PDB entry 8TLW | X-ray diffraction, 2.11 A resolution | chains A and B

== Chain A ==
Protein: MBP and AF9 AHD fusion protein 3AQA
Organism: Escherichia coli K-12
UniProt: chimeric construct of P0AEX9, P42568: residues 2-367 from P0AEX9 (MALE_ECOLI) positions 27-392 (UniProt number = residue number + 25); residues 500-568 from P42568 positions 500-568 (same numbers)
Chain sequence (442 residues; each row starts with the number of its first residue; note: 129 numbers in that range are skipped by the numbering (no residue carries them; nothing is unmodelled there); numbers below 1 keep their minus sign (Ser-2 is residue -2)):
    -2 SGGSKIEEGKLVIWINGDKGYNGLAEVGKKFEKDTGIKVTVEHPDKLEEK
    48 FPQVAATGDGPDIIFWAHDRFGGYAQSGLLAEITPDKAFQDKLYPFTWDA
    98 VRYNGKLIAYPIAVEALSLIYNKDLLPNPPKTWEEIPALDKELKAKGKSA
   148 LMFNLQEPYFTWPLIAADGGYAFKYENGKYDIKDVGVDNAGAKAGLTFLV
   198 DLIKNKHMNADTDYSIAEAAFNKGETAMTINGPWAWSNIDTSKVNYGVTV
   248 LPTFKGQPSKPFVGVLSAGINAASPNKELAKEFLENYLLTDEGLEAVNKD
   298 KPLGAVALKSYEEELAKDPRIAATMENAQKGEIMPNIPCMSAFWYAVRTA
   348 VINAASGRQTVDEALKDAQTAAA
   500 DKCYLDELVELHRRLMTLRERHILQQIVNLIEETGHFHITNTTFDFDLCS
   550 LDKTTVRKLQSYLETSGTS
Unresolved in the structure: -2 to 1
Disulfides: Cys336-Cys502
Construct notes: expression tag (-2 to 1); engineered mutation Cys336 (Gln361 in P0AEX9), Cys502 (Ala in P42568); linker (368-370)
What the authors report for this chain:
  - contacts within the chain: Thr539-Thr542 (hydrogen bond)
  - binding site for peptidomimetic inhibitor 28 (chain B): Glu131, Phe251, Lys252, Gly253, Arg520, Leu523, Gln524, Val527
  - conformationally variable residues (loop rearrangement): Thr539 to Thr542

== Chain B ==
Protein: peptidomimetic inhibitor 28
Chain sequence (6 residues; row label = number of the first residue in the row):
     1 XPVXXX
Modified / non-standard residues: HBX (benzaldehyde) at position 1, DPP (diaminopropanoic acid) at position 4, XYC ((2S)-2-azanyl-3-cyclopentyl-propanoic acid) at position 5, I6O (1-(cyclohexylmethyl)-4-phenyl-2-[(2S)-pyrrolidin-2-yl]-1H-imidazole) at position 6

== Chain A / chain B interface ==
Residue-residue contacts (32):
  Leu507(A) - HBX_1(B)
  Val508(A) - HBX_1(B)
  His511(A) - HBX_1(B)
  His511(A) - Pro2(B)  hydrogen bond (side chain-backbone)
  His511(A) - Val3(B)
  Leu514(A) - Val3(B)  hydrophobic
  Leu514(A) - XYC_5(B)
  Met515(A) - Val3(B)  hydrophobic
  Met515(A) - DPP_4(B)
  Arg520(A) - I6O_6(B)
  Leu523(A) - XYC_5(B)
  Gln524(A) - I6O_6(B)
  Ile526(A) - XYC_5(B)
  Val527(A) - XYC_5(B)
  Ile538(A) - I6O_6(B)
  Thr539(A) - I6O_6(B)
  Thr541(A) - I6O_6(B)
  Thr542(A) - XYC_5(B)
  Thr542(A) - I6O_6(B)
  Phe543(A) - Val3(B)
  Phe543(A) - DPP_4(B)
  Phe543(A) - XYC_5(B)  hydrogen bond (backbone-backbone)
  Phe543(A) - I6O_6(B)
  Asp544(A) - Val3(B)
  Asp544(A) - DPP_4(B)
  Phe545(A) - HBX_1(B)
  Phe545(A) - Pro2(B)
  Phe545(A) - Val3(B)  hydrogen bond (backbone-backbone)
  Phe545(A) - XYC_5(B)
  Asp546(A) - HBX_1(B)
  Leu547(A) - HBX_1(B)
  Cys548(A) - HBX_1(B)
Other interface residues (no listed pair), chain A (21 interface residues in all): Leu504
The authors on this interface:
  - interface residues, chain A: Arg520(A), Leu523(A), Gln524(A), Val527(A)

== Overview ==
21 residues of chain A and 6 residues of chain B are in contact, with 3 hydrogen bonds. Among the polar pairs
are His511(A)-Pro2(B), Phe543(A)-XYC_5(B) and Phe545(A)-Val3(B). The paper reports a binding site for
peptidomimetic inhibitor 28 (chain B) at Glu131(A), Phe251(A) and Lys252(A) among others; interface residues
Arg520(A), Leu523(A) and Gln524(A) among others.
Chain A is MBP and AF9 AHD fusion protein 3AQA (Escherichia coli K-12) and chain B is peptidomimetic inhibitor
28; the structure, Crystal structure of MBP and AF9 AHD fusion protein 3AQA in complex with peptidomimetic
inhibitor 28, was determined by X-ray diffraction together with 8TLV and 8TLX from the same study.
